PDB entry 5FMP | X-ray diffraction, 2.26 A resolution | chains A and C of the 4 polymer chains in the assembly

[Chain A]
Molecule: Hth-type transcriptional repressor kstr
Source organism: Mycobacterium tuberculosis
Reference sequence: P96856 (KSTR_MYCTU); residue numbers follow UniProt; this construct covers 23-220
Chain sequence (205 residues; each row starts with the number of its first residue):
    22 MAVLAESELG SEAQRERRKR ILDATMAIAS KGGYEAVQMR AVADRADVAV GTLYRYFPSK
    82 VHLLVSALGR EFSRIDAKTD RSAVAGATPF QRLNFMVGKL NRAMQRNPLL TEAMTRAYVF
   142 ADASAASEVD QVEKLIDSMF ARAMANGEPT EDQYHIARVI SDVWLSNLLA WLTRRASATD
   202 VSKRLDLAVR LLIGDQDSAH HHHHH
Not modelled in the structure: 22-30, 215-226
Differences from the reference sequence: expression tag (22, 221-226)
UniProt features mapped onto this chain:
  - DNA-binding region: Gln59 to Phe78 (H-T-H motif)

[Chain C]
Molecule: 16-nt DNA strand
Sequence (16 nucleotides; row label = number of the first residue in the row):
     1 CTAGAACGTG TTCTAA

[Interface between chain A and chain C]
Residue-residue contacts - 11 pairs, chain A then chain C:
  Arg38(A) with DC1(C), sugar contact; DT2(C), salt bridge to the phosphate
  Arg61(A) with DA6(C), base contact
  Asp68(A) with DT2(C), phosphate contact
  Val69(A) with DT2(C), phosphate contact
  Ala70(A) with DT2(C), hydrogen bond to the phosphate; DA3(C), base contact
  Val71(A) with DG4(C), base contact
  Thr73(A) with DC1(C), hydrogen bond to the phosphate; DT2(C), hydrogen bond to the phosphate
  Arg76(A) with DC1(C), hydrogen bond to the phosphate
Other interface residues (no listed pair), chain A (9 interface residues in all): Gly72

[Summary]
Chain A and chain C form an interface of 9 and 5 residues respectively; the contacts include 4 hydrogen bonds
and 1 salt bridge. Polar contacts include Ala70(A)-DT2(C), Thr73(A)-DC1(C) and Thr73(A)-DT2(C).
Chain A is Hth-type transcriptional repressor kstr (Mycobacterium tuberculosis) and chain C is a 16-nt DNA
strand; the structure, KstR, transcriptional repressor of cholesterol degradation in Mycobacterium
tuberculosis, bound to the DNA operator, was determined by X-ray diffraction.
